Entry 9CX7 (electron microscopy, 3.30 A resolution); this record covers chains B and K of the 7 polymer chains in the assembly.

# Chain B
Name: Gamma-aminobutyric acid receptor subunit alpha-1
Organism: Homo sapiens
UniProtKB: P14867 (GBRA1_HUMAN); residues 1-429 here correspond to UniProt positions 28-456 (UniProt number = residue number + 27)
Amino-acid sequence (429 residues; row label = number of the first residue in the row):
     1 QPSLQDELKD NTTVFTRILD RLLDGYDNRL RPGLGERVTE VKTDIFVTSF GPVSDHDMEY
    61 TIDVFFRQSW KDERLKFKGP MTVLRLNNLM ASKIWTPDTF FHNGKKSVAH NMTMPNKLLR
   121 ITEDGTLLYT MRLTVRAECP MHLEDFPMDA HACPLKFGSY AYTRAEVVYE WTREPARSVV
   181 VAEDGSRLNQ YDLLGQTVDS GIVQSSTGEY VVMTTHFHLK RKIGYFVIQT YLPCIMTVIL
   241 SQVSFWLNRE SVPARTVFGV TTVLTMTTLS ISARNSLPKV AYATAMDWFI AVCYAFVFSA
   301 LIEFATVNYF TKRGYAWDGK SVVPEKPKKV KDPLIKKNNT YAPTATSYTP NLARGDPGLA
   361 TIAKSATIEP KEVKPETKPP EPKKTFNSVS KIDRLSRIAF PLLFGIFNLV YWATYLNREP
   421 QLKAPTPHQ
Unresolved in the structure: 1-9, 312-387, 419-429
Disulfide bonds: Cys-139/Cys-153
Covalently attached groups: N-acetylglucosamine (NAG) linked to Asn-111
Small-molecule neighbours:
  - gamma-amino-butanoic acid (ABU): Phe-65, Arg-67, Leu-118, Thr-130
  - PIO ([(2R)-2-octanoyloxy-3-[oxidanyl-[(1R,2R,3S,4R,5R,6S)-2,3,6-tris(oxidanyl)-4,5-diphosphonooxy-cyclohexyl]oxy-phosphoryl]oxy-propyl] octanoate): Arg-249, Thr-306, Val-307, Phe-310, Ser-388, Ser-390, Lys-391, Ile-392, Leu-395
Swiss-Prot annotation at these positions:
  - binding site (4-aminobutanoate): Arg-67, Thr-130
  - binding site (3alpha-hydroxy-5alpha-pregnan-11,20-dione): Trp-246
  - glycosylation (N-linked (GlcNAc...) asparagine): Asn-11, Asn-111

# Chain K
Name: IgG2b Fab_1F4 Heavy Chain
Organism: Mus musculus
Amino-acid sequence (454 residues; each row starts with the number of its first residue):
     1 EVQLQQSGAE LVKPGASVKL SCTASGFNIK DTYMYWVKQR PEQGLEWIGR IDPANGDTKY
    61 DPKFQGKATI TTDTFSNTAY LQLSSLTSED TAVYYCARKG LRWAMDYWGQ GTSVTVSTAK
   121 TTPPSVYPLA PGCGDTTGSS VTLGCLVKGY FPESVTVTWN SGSLSSSVHT FPALLQSGLY
   181 TMSSSVTVPS STWPSQTVTC SVAHPASSTT VDKKLEPSGP ISTINPCPPC KECHKCPAPN
   241 LEGGPSVFIF PPNIKDVLMI SLTPKVTCVV VDVSEDDPDV QISWFVNNVE VHTAQTQTHR
   301 EDYNSTIRVV STLPIQHQDW MSGKEFKCKV NNKDLPSPIE RTISKIKGLV RAPQVYILPP
   361 PAEQLSRKDV SLTCLVVGFN PGDISVEWTS NGHTEENYKD TAPVLDSDGS YFIYSKLNMK
   421 TSKWEKTDSF SCNVRHEGLK NYYLKKTISR SPGK
Unresolved in the structure: 1, 119-454
Disulfide bonds: Cys-22/Cys-96

# Interface between chain B and chain K
Pairs across the interface - 12 pairs, chain B then chain K:
  Lys-42(B) / Asp-31(K)
  Glu-170(B) / Leu-101(K)
  Glu-170(B) / Arg-102(K)
  Glu-170(B) / Trp-103(K)
  Trp-171(B) / Trp-103(K)
  Thr-172(B) / Tyr-33(K)
  Thr-172(B) / Trp-103(K)
  Arg-173(B) / Trp-103(K)
  Glu-174(B) / Tyr-35(K)
  Glu-174(B) / Arg-50(K)  salt bridge
  Arg-177(B) / Lys-59(K)
  Ser-200(B) / Arg-102(K)  hydrogen bond
Interface residues without a listed pair, chain B (9 interface residues in all): Gly-201

# Summary
The interface between chain B and chain K involves 9 residues on one side and 8 on the other; the contacts
include 1 hydrogen bond and 1 salt bridge. Polar contacts include Glu-174(B)/Arg-50(K) and
Ser-200(B)/Arg-102(K). Ligands of chain B: gamma-amino-butanoic acid and compound PIO.
Here chain B is Gamma-aminobutyric acid receptor subunit alpha-1 (Homo sapiens) and chain K is IgG2b Fab_1F4
Heavy Chain (Mus musculus). Entry 9CX7 (Native human GABAA receptor of beta3-alpha1-gamma2-beta3-alpha2
assembly) was determined by electron microscopy, deposited together with 9CRS, 9CRV, 9CSB, 9CT0, 9CTJ, 9CTP
and 6 further entries.
